Entry 5W9P (electron microscopy, 4.00 A resolution); this record covers chains A and C of the 12 polymer chains in the assembly.

== Chain A (and C) ==
Molecule: Spike glycoprotein
From: Middle East respiratory syndrome-related coronavirus
Notes: chain C of this document is another copy of the same molecule, construct and numbering; everything in this record applies to it too
UniProtKB: W5ZZF5 (W5ZZF5_9BETC); numbering as in UniProt (aligned over 1-1291)
Chain sequence (1329 residues; numbered 1 to 1329; the number before each row is that of its first residue):
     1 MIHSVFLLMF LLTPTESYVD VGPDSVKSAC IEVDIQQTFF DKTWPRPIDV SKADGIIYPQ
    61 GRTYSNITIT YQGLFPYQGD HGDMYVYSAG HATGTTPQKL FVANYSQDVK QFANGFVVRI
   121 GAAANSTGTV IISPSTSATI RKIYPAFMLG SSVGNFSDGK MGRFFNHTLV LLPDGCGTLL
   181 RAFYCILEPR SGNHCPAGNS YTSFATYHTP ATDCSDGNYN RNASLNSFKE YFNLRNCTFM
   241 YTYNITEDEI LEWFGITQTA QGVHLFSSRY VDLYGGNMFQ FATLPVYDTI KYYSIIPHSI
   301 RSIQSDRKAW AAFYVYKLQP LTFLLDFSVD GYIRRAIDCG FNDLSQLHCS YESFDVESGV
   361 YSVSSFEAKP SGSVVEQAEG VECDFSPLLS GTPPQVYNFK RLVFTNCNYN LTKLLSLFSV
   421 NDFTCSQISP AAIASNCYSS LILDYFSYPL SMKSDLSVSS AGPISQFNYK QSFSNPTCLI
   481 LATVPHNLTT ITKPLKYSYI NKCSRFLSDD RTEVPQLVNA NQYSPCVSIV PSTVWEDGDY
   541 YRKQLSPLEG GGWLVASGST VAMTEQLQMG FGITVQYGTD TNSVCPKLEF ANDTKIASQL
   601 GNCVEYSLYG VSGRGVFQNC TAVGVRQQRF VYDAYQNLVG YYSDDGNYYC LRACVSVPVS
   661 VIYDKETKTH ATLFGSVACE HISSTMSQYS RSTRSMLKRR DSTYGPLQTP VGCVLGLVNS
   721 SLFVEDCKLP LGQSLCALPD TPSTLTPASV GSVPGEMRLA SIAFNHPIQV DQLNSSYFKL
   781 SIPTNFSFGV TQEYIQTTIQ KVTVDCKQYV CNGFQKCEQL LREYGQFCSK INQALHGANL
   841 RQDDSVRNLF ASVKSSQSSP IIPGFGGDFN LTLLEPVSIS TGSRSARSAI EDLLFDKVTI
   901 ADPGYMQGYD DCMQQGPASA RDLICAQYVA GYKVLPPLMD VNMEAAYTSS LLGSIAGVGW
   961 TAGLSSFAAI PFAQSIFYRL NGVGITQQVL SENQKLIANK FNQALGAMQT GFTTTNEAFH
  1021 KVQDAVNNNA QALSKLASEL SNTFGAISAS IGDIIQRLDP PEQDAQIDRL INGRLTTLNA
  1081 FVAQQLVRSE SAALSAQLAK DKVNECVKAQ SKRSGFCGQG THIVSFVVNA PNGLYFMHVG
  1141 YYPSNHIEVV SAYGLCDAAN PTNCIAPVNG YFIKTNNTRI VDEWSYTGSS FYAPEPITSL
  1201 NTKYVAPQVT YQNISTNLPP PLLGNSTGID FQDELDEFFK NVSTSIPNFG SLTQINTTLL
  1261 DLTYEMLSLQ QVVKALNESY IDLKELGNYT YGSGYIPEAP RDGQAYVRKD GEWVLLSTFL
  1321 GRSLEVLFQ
Not modelled in the structure: 1-17, 380-592, 744-1329
Differences from the reference sequence: conflict Phe506 (Leu in W5ZZF5), Ala748 (Arg in W5ZZF5), Gly751 (Arg in W5ZZF5); engineered mutation Pro1060 (Val in W5ZZF5), Pro1061 (Leu in W5ZZF5); expression tag (1292-1329)
Disulfides: Cys30-Cys195, Cys176-Cys214, Cys185-Cys237, Cys339-Cys349, Cys603-Cys654, Cys620-Cys650, Cys679-Cys713, Cys727-Cys736
What the authors report for this chain:
  - mutagenesis - V1060P/L1061P (>50-fold): increased expression

== Chain A / chain C interface ==
Pairs across the interface (22; chain A residue first):
  Tyr58(A) - Gln628(C)
  Pro59(A) - Gln628(C)
  Gly61(A) - Gln628(C)  hydrogen bond (backbone-side chain)
  Arg62(A) - Gln628(C)
  Arg62(A) - Phe630(C)
  Arg62(A) - Tyr632(C)
  Arg62(A) - Gln636(C)
  Thr63(A) - Gly624(C)
  Thr63(A) - Val625(C)  hydrogen bond (side chain-backbone)
  Thr63(A) - Phe630(C)  hydrogen bond (backbone-backbone)
  Thr63(A) - Val631(C)
  Thr63(A) - Tyr632(C)  hydrogen bond (backbone-backbone)
  Tyr64(A) - Tyr632(C)
  Ser65(A) - Val623(C)
  Ile67(A) - Asp633(C)
  Ile67(A) - Ala634(C)
  Val329(A) - Val623(C)
  Asp330(A) - Val623(C)
  Asp330(A) - Gly624(C)
  Asp330(A) - Val625(C)
  Gly331(A) - Val625(C)
  Tyr332(A) - Val625(C)  hydrophobic
Also at the interface, not in a pair above, chain A (14 interface residues in all): Gln60, Phe279

== In short ==
The interface between chain A and chain C involves 14 residues on one side and 10 on the other, with 4
hydrogen bonds. Polar contacts include Gly61(A)-Gln628(C), Thr63(A)-Val625(C) and Thr63(A)-Phe630(C). The
paper reports that V1060P/L1061P of chain A increase expression.
Chain A and chain C are both Spike glycoprotein (Middle East respiratory syndrome-related coronavirus); the
structure, MERS S ectodomain trimer in complex with variable domain of neutralizing antibody G4, was
determined by electron microscopy together with 5VZR, 5W9H, 5W9I, 5W9J, 5W9K, 5W9L and 3 further entries from
the same study.
